PDB entry 3GPW | X-ray diffraction, 2.50 A resolution | chains H and I of the 28 polymer chains in the assembly

# Chain H
Molecule: Proteasome component PUP1
Organism: Saccharomyces cerevisiae
Notes: EC 3.4.25.1; fragment: sequence database residues 30-251
UniProtKB: P25043 (PSB7_YEAST); the construct lacks a stretch of the UniProt sequence and is renumbered around it, so the offset changes along the chain: 1-91 = UniProt 30-120; 93-105 = UniProt 121-133; 106-187 = UniProt 135-216; 189-223 = UniProt 217-251
Sequence (222 residues; numbered 1 to 223 plus 1 insertion-coded residue; 2 numbers in that range are skipped by the numbering (no residue carries them; nothing is unmodelled there); the number before each row is that of its first residue):
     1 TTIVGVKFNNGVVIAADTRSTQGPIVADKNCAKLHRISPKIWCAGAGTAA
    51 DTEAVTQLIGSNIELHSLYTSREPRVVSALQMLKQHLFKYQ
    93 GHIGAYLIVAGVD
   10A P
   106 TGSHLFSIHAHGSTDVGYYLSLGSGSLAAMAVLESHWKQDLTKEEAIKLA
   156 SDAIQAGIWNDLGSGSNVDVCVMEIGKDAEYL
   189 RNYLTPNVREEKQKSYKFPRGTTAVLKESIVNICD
Residues lining bound ligands: Salinosporamide A, bound form (SA1; (3ar,6r,6as)-6-((S)-((S)-cyclohex-2-enyl)(hydroxy)methyl)-6a-methyl-4-oxo-hexahydro-2H-furo[3,2-c]pyrrole-6-carbaldehyde): Thr1, Arg19, Ser20, Thr21, Cys31, Lys33, Gly45, Ala46, Gly47, Ala49, Thr52, Ser129, Gly168
Curated features (UniProtKB/Swiss-Prot):
  - active site: Thr1 (Nucleophile)

# Chain I
Molecule: Proteasome component PUP3
Organism: Saccharomyces cerevisiae
Notes: EC 3.4.25.1; fragment: sequence database residues 2-205
UniProtKB: P25451 (PSB3_YEAST); the construct lacks a stretch of the UniProt sequence and is renumbered around it, so the offset changes along the chain: -8 to -1 = UniProt 2-9; 1-36 = UniProt 10-45; 38-105 = UniProt 46-113; 106-122 = UniProt 117-133; 2 more segments
Sequence (204 residues; each row starts with the number of its first residue; note: 3 numbers in that range are skipped by the numbering (no residue carries them; nothing is unmodelled there); a row labelled like 10A-10C holds insertion residues (10A, then the next letters in order); numbers below 1 keep their minus sign (Ser-8 is residue -8)):
    -8 SDPSSING
     1 GIVVAMTGKDCVAIACDLRLGSQSLGVSNKFEKIFH
    38 YGHVFLGITGLATDVTTLNEMFRYKTNLYKLKEERAIEPETFTQLVSSSL
    88 YERRFGPYFVGPVVAGIN
10A-10C SKS
   106 GKPFIAGFDLIGCIDEA
   12A K
   123 DFIVSGTASDQLFGMCESLYEPNLEPEDLFETISQALLNAADRDALSGWG
   173 AVVYIIK
   181 KDEVVKRYLKMRQD
Curated features (UniProtKB/Swiss-Prot):
  - modified residue: Ser22 (Phosphoserine)
  - cross-link: Lys62 (Glycyl lysine isopeptide (Lys-Gly) (interchain with G-Cter in ubiquitin))

# Interface between chain H and chain I
Contacting residue pairs (63; chain H residue first):
  Ile25(H) with Asp132(I); Phe135(I), hydrophobic
  Ala27(H) with Asp120(I); Phe135(I), hydrophobic
  Asp28(H) with Asp120(I)
  Lys29(H) with Glu139(I), salt bridge
  Ala49(H) with Cys118(I), hydrophobic
  Ala50(H) with Tyr88(I); Ile116(I), hydrophobic; Cys118(I), hydrophobic
  Asp51(H) with Tyr88(I), hydrogen bond; Arg91(I), salt bridge
  Ala54(H) with Tyr88(I)
  Tyr90(H) with Phe92(I), hydrophobic
  His94(H) with Arg91(I), hydrogen bond (backbone-side chain); Phe92(I)
  Ile95(H) with Tyr88(I)
  Arg197(H) with Glu139(I), salt bridge
  Lys200(H) with Glu139(I), hydrogen bond (side chain-backbone); Ser140(I), hydrogen bond (side chain-backbone); Tyr142(I), hydrogen bond (side chain-backbone)
  Ser203(H) with Glu143(I), hydrogen bond
  Tyr204(H) with Ser140(I); Leu141(I), hydrophobic
  Lys205(H) with Glu143(I); Asp150(I), salt bridge
  Phe206(H) with Leu141(I), hydrophobic; Glu153(I); Gln157(I)
  Arg208(H) with Glu149(I), salt bridge; Asp150(I), salt bridge; Glu153(I)
  Gly209(H) with Glu153(I), hydrogen bond (backbone-side chain)
  Thr210(H) with Glu153(I)
  Thr211(H) with Glu153(I), hydrogen bond; Ser156(I); Gln157(I), hydrogen bond; Leu189(I)
  Ala212(H) with Leu189(I); Lys190(I), hydrogen bond (backbone-backbone)
  Val213(H) with Phe152(I), hydrophobic; Tyr188(I)
  Leu214(H) with Tyr188(I), hydrogen bond (backbone-backbone); Leu189(I); Lys190(I)
  Lys215(H) with Arg187(I); Tyr188(I), hydrogen bond (backbone-backbone)
  Glu216(H) with Val185(I); Lys186(I); Arg187(I), salt bridge
  Ser217(H) with Val185(I); Lys186(I), hydrogen bond (backbone-backbone)
  Ile218(H) with Glu183(I); Val184(I)
  Val219(H) with His36(I); Tyr176(I), hydrophobic; Val184(I), hydrogen bond (backbone-backbone); Lys186(I)
  Asn220(H) with His36(I)
  Ile221(H) with Gly39(I); His40(I); Val184(I), hydrophobic
  Asp223(H) with Lys67(I), salt bridge
Interface residues without a listed pair, chain H (37 interface residues in all): Gln22, Val26, Thr48, Gly96, Pro207
Interface residues without a listed pair, chain I (38 interface residues in all): Phe42, Asp114, Glu121, Glu147, Thr154, Leu160

# Overview
Chain H and chain I form an interface of 37 and 38 residues respectively; the contacts include 14 hydrogen
bonds and 8 salt bridges. Polar contacts include Lys29(H)-Glu139(I), Asp51(H)-Arg91(I) and
Arg197(H)-Glu139(I). Ligands of chain H: Salinosporamide A, bound form.
Chain H is Proteasome component PUP1 and chain I is Proteasome component PUP3, both from Saccharomyces
cerevisiae; the structure, Crystal structure of the yeast 20S proteasome in complex with Salinosporamide
derivatives: irreversible inhibitor ligand, was determined by X-ray diffraction, deposited together with 3GPT
and 3HYE.
